Entry 7MLM (X-ray diffraction, 2.10 A resolution); this record covers chains A and C.

Chain A:
Molecule: Toll-like receptor 4, Variable lymphocyte receptor B
Organism: Mus musculus
Notes: EC 3.2.2.6
UniProt: chimeric construct of Q9QUK6, Q4G1L2: residues 26-544 from Q9QUK6 (TLR4_MOUSE) positions 26-544 (same numbers); residues 545-619 from Q4G1L2 positions 126-200 (UniProt number = residue number - 419)
Amino-acid sequence (635 residues; row label = number of the first residue in the row; numbers below 1 keep their minus sign (Met-15 is residue -15)):
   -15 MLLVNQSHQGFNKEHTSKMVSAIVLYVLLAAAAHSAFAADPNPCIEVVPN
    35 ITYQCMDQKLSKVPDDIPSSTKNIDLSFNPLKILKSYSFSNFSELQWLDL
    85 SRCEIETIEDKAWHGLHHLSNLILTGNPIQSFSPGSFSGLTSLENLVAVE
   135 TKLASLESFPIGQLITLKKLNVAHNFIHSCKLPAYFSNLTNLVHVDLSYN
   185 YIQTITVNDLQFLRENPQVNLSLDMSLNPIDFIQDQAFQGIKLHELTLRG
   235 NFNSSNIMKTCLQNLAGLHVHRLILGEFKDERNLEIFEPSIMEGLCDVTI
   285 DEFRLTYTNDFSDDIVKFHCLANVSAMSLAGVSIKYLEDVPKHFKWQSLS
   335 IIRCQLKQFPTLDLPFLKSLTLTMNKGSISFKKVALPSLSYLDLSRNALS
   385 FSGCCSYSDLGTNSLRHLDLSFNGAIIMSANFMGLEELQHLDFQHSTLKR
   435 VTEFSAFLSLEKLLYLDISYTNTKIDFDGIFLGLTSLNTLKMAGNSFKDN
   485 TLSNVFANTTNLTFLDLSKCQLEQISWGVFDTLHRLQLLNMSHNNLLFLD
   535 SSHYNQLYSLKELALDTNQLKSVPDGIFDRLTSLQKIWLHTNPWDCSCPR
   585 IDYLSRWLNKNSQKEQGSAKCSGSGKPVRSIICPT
Not modelled in the structure: -15 to 26, 607-608, 619
Disulfide bonds: Cys28-Cys39, Cys280-Cys304, Cys388-Cys389, Cys580-Cys605, Cys582-Cys617
Covalent attachments: N-acetylglucosamine (NAG) linked to Asn204, Asn237, Asn492, Asn524
Construct notes: initiating methionine (-15); expression tag (-14 to 25)
Residues lining bound ligands:
  - sulfatides (ZKM; N-[(1S,2R,3E)-2-hydroxy-1-{[(3-O-sulfo-beta-D-galactopyranosyl)oxy]methyl}heptadec-3-en-1-yl]-hexadecanamide), molecule 1: Arg337, Met358, Lys360, Arg380, Ile411, Met412, Ser413, Arg434, Glu437, Phe438, Ser439, Phe461
  - sulfatides (ZKM), molecule 2: Gly361, Lys367, Ser386, Gly387, Ser413, Ala414

Chain C:
Molecule: Lymphocyte antigen 96
Organism: Mus musculus
UniProt: Q9JHF9 (LY96_MOUSE); numbering as in UniProt (aligned over 19-160)
Amino-acid sequence (188 residues; row label = number of the first residue in the row; numbers below 1 keep their minus sign (Met-22 is residue -22)):
   -22 MLLVNQSHQGFNKEHTSKMVSAIVLYVLLAAAAHSAFAADPEKQQWFCNS
    28 SDAIISYSYCDHLKFPISISSEPCIRLRGTNGFVHVEFIPRGNLKYLYFN
    78 LFISVNSIELPKRKEVLCHGHDDDYSFCRALKGETVNTSIPFSFEGILFP
   128 KGHYRCVAEAIAGDTEEKLFCLNFTIIHRRDVNLVPRG
Not modelled in the structure: -22 to 20, 157-165
Disulfide bonds: Cys25-Cys51, Cys37-Cys148, Cys95-Cys105
Covalent attachments: N-acetylglucosamine (NAG) linked to Asn114, Asn150
Construct notes: initiating methionine (-22); expression tag (-21 to 18, 161-165)
Residues lining bound ligands:
  - sulfatides (ZKM; N-[(1S,2R,3E)-2-hydroxy-1-{[(3-O-sulfo-beta-D-galactopyranosyl)oxy]methyl}heptadec-3-en-1-yl]-hexadecanamide), molecule 1: Trp23, Ile32, Ile46, Ser47, Ser48, Ile52, Leu54, Val61, Phe119, Ser120, Phe121, Glu122, Ile124, Phe126, Cys133, Phe151, Ile153
  - sulfatides (ZKM), molecule 2: Ile46, Val61, Val63, Phe65, Leu71, Leu74, Phe76, Leu78, Glu92, Leu94, Tyr102, Phe104, Ile117, Pro118, Phe119, Ser120, Ala135, Phe147, Leu149, Phe151
  - sulfatides (ZKM), molecule 3: Leu78, Ile80, Val82, Leu87, Arg90, Glu92, His96, Ile124, Phe126, Pro127, Tyr131, Cys133, Ile153

Chain A / chain C interface:
Residue-residue contacts (54; chain A residue first):
  Met40(A) with Lys109(C)
  Asp59(A) with Lys109(C), salt bridge
  Ser61(A) with Lys109(C), hydrogen bond
  Phe62(A) with Ile66(C), hydrophobic; Pro67(C); Arg68(C); Lys109(C); Gly110(C)
  Asp83(A) with Lys109(C), salt bridge
  Ser85(A) with Lys109(C)
  Arg86(A) with Ile66(C); Gly110(C), hydrogen bond (side chain-backbone); Thr112(C)
  Thr109(A) with Leu108(C); Lys109(C); Gly110(C); Glu111(C)
  Gly110(A) with Gly110(C)
  Val131(A) with Leu108(C), hydrophobic
  Val133(A) with Leu108(C), hydrophobic; Glu111(C)
  Glu134(A) with Glu111(C); Thr112(C), hydrogen bond (side chain-backbone)
  Asn155(A) with Leu108(C)
  Ala157(A) with Arg106(C)
  His158(A) with Glu111(C), salt bridge; Thr112(C)
  Ser182(A) with Arg106(C)
  Tyr183(A) with Arg106(C)
  Arg233(A) with Asp99(C); Asp100(C), hydrogen bond (side chain-backbone)
  Phe262(A) with Asp101(C); Tyr102(C); Ser103(C)
  Lys263(A) with Asp101(C), hydrogen bond (backbone-backbone); Tyr102(C); Pro118(C)
  Asp264(A) with Tyr102(C); Ser103(C), hydrogen bond; Phe104(C); Thr115(C), hydrogen bond; Ser116(C)
  Glu265(A) with Ser103(C), hydrogen bond
  Arg288(A) with His98(C); Asp99(C), salt bridge
  Thr290(A) with Asp99(C)
  Tyr291(A) with Asp101(C)
  Ala314(A) with Asp99(C)
  Arg337(A) with His96(C); His98(C), hydrogen bond (side chain-backbone); Asp99(C), hydrogen bond (side chain-backbone); Asp100(C); Asp101(C), salt bridge
  Met358(A) with His96(C)
Other interface residues (no listed pair), chain A (34 interface residues in all): Asp41, Leu211, Ile258, Glu261, Gly315, Ile336
Other interface residues (no listed pair), chain C (22 interface residues in all): Phe42, Ile117

Summary:
34 residues of chain A face 22 of chain C across their interface, with 10 hydrogen bonds and 5 salt bridges.
Polar pairs include Asp59(A)-Lys109(C), Asp83(A)-Lys109(C) and His158(A)-Glu111(C). Sulfatides is bound
between chain A and chain C.
Chain A is Toll-like receptor 4, Variable lymphocyte receptor B and chain C is Lymphocyte antigen 96, both
from Mus musculus; the structure, Crystal structure of mouse TLR4/MD-2 in complex with sulfatides, was
determined by X-ray diffraction.
